7D20 - chains C and I of the 11 polymer chains in the assembly; structure by electron microscopy, 3.00 A resolution.

== Chain C ==
Name: Histone H2A type 1-B/E
Organism: Homo sapiens
UniProt: P04908 (H2A1B_HUMAN); residues 1-129 here correspond to UniProt positions 2-130 (UniProt number = residue number + 1)
Chain sequence (133 residues; row label = number of the first residue in the row; numbers below 1 keep their minus sign (Gly-3 is residue -3)):
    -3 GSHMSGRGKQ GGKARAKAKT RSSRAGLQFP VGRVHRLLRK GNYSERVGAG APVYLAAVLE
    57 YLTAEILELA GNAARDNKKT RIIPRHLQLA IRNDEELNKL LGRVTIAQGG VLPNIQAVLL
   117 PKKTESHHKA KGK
Unresolved in the structure: -3 to 11, 119-129
Differences from the reference sequence: expression tag (-3 to 0)
Curated features (UniProtKB/Swiss-Prot):
  - modified residue: Ser1 (N-acetylserine), Arg3 (Citrulline), Lys5 (N6-(2-hydroxyisobutyryl)lysine), Lys9 (N6-(2-hydroxyisobutyryl)lysine), Lys13 (N6-(beta-hydroxybutyryl)lysine), Lys36 (N6-(2-hydroxyisobutyryl)lysine), Lys74 (N6-(2-hydroxyisobutyryl)lysine), Lys75 (N6-(2-hydroxyisobutyryl)lysine), Lys95 (N6-(2-hydroxyisobutyryl)lysine), Gln104 (N5-methylglutamine), Lys118 (N6-(2-hydroxyisobutyryl)lysine), Lys119 (N6-crotonyllysine), Thr120 (Phosphothreonine), Lys125 (N6-crotonyllysine)
  - cross-link (Glycyl lysine isopeptide (Lys-Gly)): Lys13 (interchain with G-Cter in ubiquitin), Lys15 (interchain with G-Cter in ubiquitin), Lys119 (interchain with G-Cter in ubiquitin)

== Chain I ==
Molecule: 145-nt DNA strand
Sequence (145 nucleotides; row label = number of the first residue in the row; numbers below 1 keep their minus sign (DA-72 is residue -72)):
   -72 ATCAGAATCC CGGTGCCGAG GCCGCTCAAT TGGTCGTAGA CAGCTCTAGC ACCGCTTAAA
   -12 CGCACGTACG CGCTGTCCCC CGCGTTTTAA CCGCCAAGGG GATTACTCCC TAGTCTCCAG
    48 GCACGTGTCA GATATATACA TCGAT
Unresolved in the structure: -72 to -67, 70-72

== Chain C / chain I interface ==
Residue-residue contacts (13):
  Ala14(C) with DT-43(I), phosphate contact; DT-42(I), sugar contact
  Lys15(C) with DT-43(I), phosphate contact; DT-42(I), phosphate contact
  Thr16(C) with DT-43(I), phosphate contact
  Arg17(C) with DT-43(I), salt bridge to the phosphate
  Arg20(C) with DT-42(I), salt bridge to the phosphate
  Gly28(C) with DA-44(I), phosphate contact; DT-43(I), phosphate contact
  Arg32(C) with DA-44(I), salt bridge to the phosphate
  Arg42(C) with DA-35(I), sugar contact
  Arg77(C) with DA-54(I), sugar contact; DG-53(I), salt bridge to the phosphate
Interface residues without a listed pair, chain C (11 interface residues in all): Arg29, Glu41
Interface residues without a listed pair, chain I (7 interface residues in all): DG-37

== Summary ==
The interface between chain C and chain I involves 11 residues on one side and 7 on the other, with 4 salt
bridges. Among the polar pairs are Arg17(C)-DT-43(I), Arg20(C)-DT-42(I) and Arg32(C)-DA-44(I).
Chain C is Histone H2A type 1-B/E (Homo sapiens) and chain I is a 145-nt DNA strand; the structure, Cryo-EM
structure of SET8-CENP-A-nucleosome complex, was determined by electron microscopy (same publication as 7D1Z).
